Entry 7M8Q (X-ray diffraction, 2.08 A resolution); this record covers chains A and F of the 8 polymer chains in the assembly.

Chain A:
Name: Methane monooxygenase component A alpha chain
Organism: Methylosinus trichosporium OB3b
UniProtKB: A0A2D2D5X0 (A0A2D2D5X0_METTR); numbering as in UniProt (aligned over 12-526)
Amino-acid sequence (515 residues; numbered 12 to 526; the number before each row is that of its first residue):
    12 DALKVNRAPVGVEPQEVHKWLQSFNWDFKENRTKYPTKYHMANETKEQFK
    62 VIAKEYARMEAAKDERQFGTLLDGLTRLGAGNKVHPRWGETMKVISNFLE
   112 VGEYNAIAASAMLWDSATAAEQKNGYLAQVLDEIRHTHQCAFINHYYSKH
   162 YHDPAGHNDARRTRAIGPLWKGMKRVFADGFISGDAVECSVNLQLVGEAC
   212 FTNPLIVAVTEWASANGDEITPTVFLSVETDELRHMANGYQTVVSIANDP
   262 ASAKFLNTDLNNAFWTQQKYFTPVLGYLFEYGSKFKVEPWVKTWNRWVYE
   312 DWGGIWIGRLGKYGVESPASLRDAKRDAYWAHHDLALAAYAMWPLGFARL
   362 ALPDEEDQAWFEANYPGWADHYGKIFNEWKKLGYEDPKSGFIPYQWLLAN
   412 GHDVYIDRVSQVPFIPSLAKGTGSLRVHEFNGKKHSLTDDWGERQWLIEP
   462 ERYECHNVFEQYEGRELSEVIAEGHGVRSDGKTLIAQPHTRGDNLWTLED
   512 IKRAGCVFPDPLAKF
Ion coordination: Fe ion site 1: Glu114, Glu144, His147 (together with benzoic acid); Fe ion site 2: Glu144, Glu209, Glu243, His246 (together with benzoic acid)
Small-molecule neighbours: benzoic acid (BEZ): Leu110, Gly113, Glu114, Ala117, Glu144, His147, Phe188, Phe192, Leu204, Gly208, Glu209, Thr213, Leu216, Glu243, His246

Chain F:
Name: Methane monooxygenase beta chain
Organism: Methylosinus trichosporium OB3b
UniProtKB: A0A2D2D5X7 (A0A2D2D5X7_METTR); residue numbers follow UniProt; this construct covers 4-395
Amino-acid sequence (392 residues; each row starts with the number of its first residue):
     4 PQSSQVTKRGLTDPERAAIIAAAVPDHALDTQRKYHYFIQPRWKRLSEYE
    54 QLSCYAQPNPDWIAGGLDWGDWTQKFHGGRPSWGNESTELRTTDWYRHRD
   104 PARRWHHPYVKDKSEEARYTQRFLAAYSSEGSIRTIDPYWRDEILNKYFG
   154 ALLYSEYGLFNAHSSVGRDCLSDTIRQTAVFAALDKVDNAQMIQMERLFI
   204 AKLVPGFDASTDVPKKIWTTDPIYSGARATVQEIWQGVQDWNEILWAGHA
   254 VYDATFGQFARREFFQRLATVYGDTLTPFFTAQSQTYFQTTRGAIDDLFV
   304 YCLANDSEFGAHNRTFLNAWTEHYLASSVAALKDFVGLYAKVEKVAGATD
   354 RAGVSEALQRVFGDWKIDYADKIGFRVDVDQKVDAVLAGYKN

Chain A / chain F interface:
Contacting residue pairs (9):
  Ala13(A) - Glu359(F)
  Ala13(A) - Arg363(F)  hydrogen bond (backbone-side chain)
  Leu14(A) - Glu359(F)
  Leu14(A) - Gln362(F)
  Arg18(A) - Asp367(F)  salt bridge
  Arg18(A) - Asp371(F)  salt bridge
  Arg88(A) - Arg12(F)  hydrogen bond (backbone-side chain)
  Leu89(A) - Arg12(F)
  Leu89(A) - Leu14(F)  hydrophobic
Interface residues without a listed pair, chain A (6 interface residues in all): Lys94
Interface residues without a listed pair, chain F (9 interface residues in all): Thr15, Arg295

In short:
Chain A and chain F form an interface of 6 and 9 residues respectively, with 2 hydrogen bonds and 2 salt
bridges. Polar pairs include Arg18(A)-Asp367(F), Arg18(A)-Asp371(F) and Ala13(A)-Arg363(F). Ligands of chain
A: benzoic acid. Glu114(A), Glu144(A) and His147(A) form the Fe ion site 1.
Chain A is Methane monooxygenase component A alpha chain and chain F is Methane monooxygenase beta chain, both
from Methylosinus trichosporium OB3b; the structure, Complex structure of Methane monooxygenase hydroxylase
and regulatory subunit with fluorosubstituted tryptophans, was determined by X-ray diffraction, deposited
together with 7M8R.
